Entry 9FMV (electron microscopy, 3.43 A resolution); this record covers chains C and D of the 5 polymer chains in the assembly.

# Chain C (and D)
Name: Cellulose biosynthesis protein BcsG
From: Escherichia coli
Notes: chain D of this document is another copy of the same molecule, construct and numbering; everything in this record applies to it too
Sequence (536 residues; numbered 1 to 536; the number before each row is that of its first residue):
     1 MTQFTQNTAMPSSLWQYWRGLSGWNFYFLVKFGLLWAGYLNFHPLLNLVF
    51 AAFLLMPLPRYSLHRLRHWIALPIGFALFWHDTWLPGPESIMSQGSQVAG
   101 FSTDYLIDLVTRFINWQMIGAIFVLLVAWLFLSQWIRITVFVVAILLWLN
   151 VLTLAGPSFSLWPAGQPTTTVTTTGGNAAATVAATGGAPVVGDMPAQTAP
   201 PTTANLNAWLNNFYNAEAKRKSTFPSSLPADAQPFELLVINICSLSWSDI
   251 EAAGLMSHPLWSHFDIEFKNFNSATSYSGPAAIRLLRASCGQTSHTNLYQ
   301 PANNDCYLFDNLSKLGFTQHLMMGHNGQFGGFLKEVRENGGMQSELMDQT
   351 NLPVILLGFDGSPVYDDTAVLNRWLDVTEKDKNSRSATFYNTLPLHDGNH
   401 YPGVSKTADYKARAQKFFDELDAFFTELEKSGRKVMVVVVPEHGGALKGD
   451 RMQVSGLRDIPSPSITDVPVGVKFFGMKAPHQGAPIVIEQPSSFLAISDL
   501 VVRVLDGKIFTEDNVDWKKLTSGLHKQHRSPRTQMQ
Unresolved in the structure: 1-11, 156-536

# Interface between chain C and chain D
Pairs across the interface - 12 pairs, chain C then chain D:
  Gln117(C) - Leu45(D)
  Gly120(C) - Val49(D)
  Phe123(C) - Ala52(D)  hydrophobic
  Phe123(C) - Phe53(D)
  Phe123(C) - Met56(D)  hydrophobic
  Val124(C) - Leu48(D)  hydrophobic
  Val124(C) - Val49(D)  hydrophobic
  Val127(C) - Trp18(D)
  Val127(C) - Ala52(D)
  Leu130(C) - Trp18(D)
  Phe131(C) - Trp18(D)  hydrophobic
  Gln134(C) - Trp18(D)
Interface residues without a listed pair, chain D (9 interface residues in all): Leu14, Trp15

# In short
The interface between chain C and chain D involves 8 residues on one side and 9 on the other.
Chain C and chain D are both Cellulose biosynthesis protein BcsG (Escherichia coli); the structure, Cryo-EM
structure of the c-di-GMP-free synthase:pEtN transferase complex (BcsA-Bct-G3) from the E. coli cellulose
secretion macrocomplex, was determined by electron microscopy (same publication as 9FMZ, 9FNN, 9FO7, 9FP0 and
9FP2).
